PDB entry 3W97 | X-ray diffraction, 3.20 A resolution | chains A and J of the 10 polymer chains in the assembly

Chain A:
Protein: Histone H3.1
Source organism: Homo sapiens
Reference sequence: P68431 (H31_HUMAN); residues 0-135 here correspond to UniProt positions 1-136 (UniProt number = residue number + 1)
Sequence (139 residues; numbered -3 to 135; the number before each row is that of its first residue; numbers below 1 keep their minus sign (Gly-3 is residue -3)):
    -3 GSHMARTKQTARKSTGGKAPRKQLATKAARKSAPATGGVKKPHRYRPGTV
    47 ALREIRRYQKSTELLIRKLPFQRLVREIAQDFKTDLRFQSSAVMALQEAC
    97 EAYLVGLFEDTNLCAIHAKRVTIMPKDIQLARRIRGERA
Disordered / not traced: -3 to 37, 135
Construct notes: expression tag (-3 to -1)
Curated features (UniProtKB/Swiss-Prot):
  - modified residue: Arg2 (Asymmetric dimethylarginine), Thr3 (Phosphothreonine), Lys4 (Allysine), Gln5 (5-glutamyl dopamine), Thr6 (Phosphothreonine), Arg8 (Citrulline), Lys9 (N6,N6,N6-trimethyllysine), Ser10 (ADP-ribosylserine), Thr11 (Phosphothreonine), Lys14 (N6-(2-hydroxyisobutyryl)lysine), Arg17 (Asymmetric dimethylarginine), Lys18 (N6-(2-hydroxyisobutyryl)lysine), Lys23 (N6-(2-hydroxyisobutyryl)lysine), Arg26 (Citrulline), Lys27 (N6,N6,N6-trimethyllysine), Ser28 (ADP-ribosylserine), Lys36 (N6,N6,N6-trimethyllysine), Lys37 (N6-methyllysine), Tyr41 (Phosphotyrosine), Lys56 (N6,N6,N6-trimethyllysine) and 8 more in UniProt
  - lipidation: Lys18 (N6-decanoyllysine)

Chain J:
Molecule: 146-nt DNA strand
Sequence (146 nucleotides; each row starts with the number of its first residue):
   147 ATCAATATCCACCTGCAGATTCTACCAAAAGTGTATTTGGAAACTGCTCC
   197 ATCAAAAGGCATGTTCAGCTGAATTCAGCTGAACATGCCTTTTGATGGAG
   247 CAGTTTCCAAATACACTTTTGGTAGAATCTGCAGGTGGATATTGAT

Chain A / chain J interface:
Pairs across the interface - 30 pairs, chain A then chain J:
  His39(A) with DT152(J), phosphate contact; DA153(J), phosphate contact
  Arg40(A) with DA229(J), base contact; DC230(J), hydrogen bond to the sugar
  Tyr41(A) with DT154(J), sugar contact; DA229(J), hydrogen bond to the phosphate; DC230(J), hydrogen bond to the phosphate
  Arg42(A) with DA229(J), sugar contact
  Pro43(A) with DA228(J), phosphate contact; DA229(J), phosphate contact
  Gly44(A) with DA228(J), hydrogen bond to the phosphate; DA229(J), hydrogen bond to the phosphate
  Thr45(A) with DA229(J), hydrogen bond to the phosphate
  Val46(A) with DA229(J), hydrogen bond to the phosphate
  Ala47(A) with DA229(J), hydrogen bond to the phosphate
  Arg49(A) with DT154(J), phosphate contact; DC155(J), salt bridge to the phosphate
  Glu50(A) with DA229(J), phosphate contact
  Arg53(A) with DC155(J), salt bridge to the phosphate
  Lys56(A) with DC156(J), salt bridge to the phosphate
  Arg63(A) with DT237(J), phosphate contact; DT238(J), phosphate contact
  Lys64(A) with DT238(J), hydrogen bond to the phosphate
  Leu65(A) with DT237(J), sugar contact; DT238(J), hydrogen bond to the phosphate
  Pro66(A) with DT237(J), sugar contact
  Arg69(A) with DT237(J), salt bridge to the phosphate
  Asp81(A) with DC247(J), phosphate contact
  Arg83(A) with DG246(J), hydrogen bond to the phosphate; DC247(J), phosphate contact
Also at the interface, not in a pair above, chain A (21 interface residues in all): Lys115
Also at the interface, not in a pair above, chain J (14 interface residues in all): DA219, DT239

Overview:
The interface between chain A and chain J involves 21 residues on one side and 14 on the other; the contacts
include 11 hydrogen bonds and 4 salt bridges. Polar contacts include Arg40(A)-DC230(J), Tyr41(A)-DA229(J) and
Tyr41(A)-DC230(J).
Chain A is Histone H3.1 (Homo sapiens) and chain J is a 146-nt DNA strand; the structure, Crystal Structure of
Human Nucleosome Core Particle lacking H2B N-terminal region, was determined by X-ray diffraction (same
publication as 3W98 and 3W99).
